PDB entry 7TDW | X-ray diffraction, 4.00 A resolution | chains A and C of the 3 polymer chains in the assembly

[Chain A]
Molecule: Forkhead box P3
From: Mus musculus
Reference sequence: Q53Z59 (Q53Z59_MOUSE); the construct lacks a stretch of the UniProt sequence, so the offset changes along the chain: 232-304 = UniProt 204-276; 305-417 = UniProt 305-417
Chain sequence (186 residues; each row starts with the number of its first residue):
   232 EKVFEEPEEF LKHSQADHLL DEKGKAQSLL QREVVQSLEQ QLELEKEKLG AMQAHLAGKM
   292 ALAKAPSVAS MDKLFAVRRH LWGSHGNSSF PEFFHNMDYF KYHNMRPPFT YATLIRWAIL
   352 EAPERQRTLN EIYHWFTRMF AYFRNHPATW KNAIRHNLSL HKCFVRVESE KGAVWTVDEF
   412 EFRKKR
Unresolved in the structure: 232-321, 412-417
Construct notes: conflict Ser-245 (Cys217 in Q53Z59), Ser-259 (Cys231 in Q53Z59)
What the authors report for this chain:
  - conformationally variable residues: Arg-337, Ala-372
  - mutagenesis - A372P: decreased signaling
  - mutagenesis - A372G, A372S: unchanged signaling
  - mutagenesis - R347H, A372P: decreased stability
  - disease-associated variants - R347H: decreased binding to IR-FKHM4g DNA
  - mutagenesis - H334D: decreased binding to IR-FKHM4g DNA
  - mutagenesis - F331D, W348D: decreased binding to IR-FKHM4g
  - mutagenesis - F331D, W348D: decreased binding to single FKHM
  - contacts within the chain: Arg-337/Tyr-373
  - disease-associated variants - R337Q, I346T, M370I, F371C, Y373V: decreased stability
  - disease-associated variants - R337Q, Y373V: decreased signaling
  - disease-associated variants - R337Q: decreased binding to Runx1

[Chain C]
Molecule: 14-nt DNA strand
Sequence (14 nucleotides; each row starts with the number of its first residue):
     1 GAGTAAACAA ATTT

[Chain A / chain C interface]
Pairs across the interface (13):
  Arg-337(A) with DG3(C), salt bridge to the phosphate; DT4(C), salt bridge to the phosphate
  Phe-340(A) with DG3(C), phosphate contact
  Thr-341(A) with DG3(C), phosphate contact
  Tyr-342(A) with DG3(C), hydrogen bond to the phosphate; DT4(C), hydrogen bond to the phosphate
  Thr-380(A) with DT4(C), sugar contact; DA5(C), phosphate contact
  Asn-383(A) with DA6(C), base contact
  His-387(A) with DT4(C), base contact
  Arg-397(A) with DA11(C), hydrogen bond to the phosphate; DT12(C), salt bridge to the phosphate
  Glu-399(A) with DT12(C), phosphate contact
Also at the interface, not in a pair above, chain A (11 interface residues in all): Tyr-373, Ala-404
Also at the interface, not in a pair above, chain C (7 interface residues in all): DA2

[Summary]
11 residues of chain A and 7 residues of chain C are in contact, with 3 hydrogen bonds and 3 salt bridges.
Among the polar pairs are Tyr-342(A)/DG3(C), Tyr-342(A)/DT4(C) and Arg-397(A)/DA11(C). The paper reports that
R347H, A372P and R337Q of chain A, among others, reduce stability; conformational variability at Arg-337(A)
and Ala-372(A); 12 substitutions were tested in all.
Here chain A is Forkhead box P3 (Mus musculus) and chain C is a 14-nt DNA strand. Entry 7TDW (Structure of
FOXP3-DNA complex) was determined by X-ray diffraction (same publication as 7TDX).
